2V3H - chains H and L of the 3 polymer chains in the assembly; structure by X-ray diffraction, 1.79 A resolution.

Chain H:
Protein: Thrombin heavy chain
Source organism: Homo sapiens
Notes: EC 3.4.21.5; fragment: catalytic, residues 364-620
UniProt: P00734 (THRB_HUMAN); the construct lacks a stretch of the UniProt sequence and is renumbered around it, so the offset changes along the chain: 16-36 = UniProt 364-384; 37-60 = UniProt 386-409; 61-77 = UniProt 419-435; 78-97 = UniProt 437-456; 7 more segments
Chain sequence (257 residues; each row starts with the number of its first residue; note: 3 numbers in that range are skipped by the numbering (no residue carries them; nothing is unmodelled there); a row labelled like 60A-60I holds insertion residues (60A, then the next letters in order)):
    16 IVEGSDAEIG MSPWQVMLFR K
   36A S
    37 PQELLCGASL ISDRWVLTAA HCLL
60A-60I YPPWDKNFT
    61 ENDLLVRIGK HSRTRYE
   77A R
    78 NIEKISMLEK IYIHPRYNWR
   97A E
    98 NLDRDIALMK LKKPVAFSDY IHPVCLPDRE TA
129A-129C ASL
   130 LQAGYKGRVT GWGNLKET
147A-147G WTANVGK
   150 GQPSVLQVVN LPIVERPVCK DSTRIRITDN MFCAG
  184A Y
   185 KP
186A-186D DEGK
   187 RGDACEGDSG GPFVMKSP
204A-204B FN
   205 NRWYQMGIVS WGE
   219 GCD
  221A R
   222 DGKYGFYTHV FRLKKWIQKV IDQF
Unresolved in the structure: 147A-147G
Disulfides: Cys42-Cys58, Cys168-Cys182, Cys191-Cys220
Bound ions: Ca2+: Lys169, Thr172, Phe204A; Na+: Arg221A, Lys224
Ligand contacts: I25 ((2R)-({4-[amino(imino)methyl]phenyl}amino){3-[3-(dimethylamino)-2,2-dimethylpropoxy]-5-ethylphenyl}acetic acid): His57, Tyr60A, Trp60D, Leu99, Asp189, Ala190, Cys191, Glu192, Ser195, Val213, Ser214, Trp215, Gly216, Gly219, Cys220, Gly226
Swiss-Prot annotation at these positions:
  - region: Ala183 to Val200 (High affinity receptor-binding region which is also known as the TP508 peptide)
  - active site (Charge relay system): His57, Asp102, Ser195
  - glycosylation: Asn60G (N-linked (GlcNAc...) (complex) asparagine)

Chain L:
Protein: Thrombin light chain
Source organism: Homo sapiens
Notes: EC 3.4.21.5; fragment: light chain, residues 334-361
UniProt: P00734 (THRB_HUMAN); residues 1-14 here correspond to UniProt positions 336-349 (UniProt number = residue number + 335)
Chain sequence (28 residues; each row starts with the number of its first residue; a row labelled like 14A-14L holds insertion residues (14A, then the next letters in order)):
    1B A
    1A D
     1 CGLRPLFEKK SLED
14A-14L KTERELLESYID

How chain H and chain L interact:
Residue-residue contacts (61):
  Glu23(H) with Phe7(L); Asp14(L); Lys14A(L), hydrogen bond (side chain-backbone)
  Ile24(H) with Leu6(L); Phe7(L)
  Gly25(H) with Arg4(L); Phe7(L)
  Met26(H) with Arg4(L), hydrogen bond (backbone-side chain); Phe7(L); Asp14(L)
  Pro28(H) with Arg4(L)
  Trp29(H) with Gly2(L); Arg4(L)
  Ser115(H) with Pro5(L)
  Asp116(H) with Pro5(L); Leu6(L)
  His119(H) with Asp1A(L), salt bridge; Leu3(L), hydrogen bond (side chain-backbone); Pro5(L)
  Pro120(H) with Cys1(L); Gly2(L), hydrogen bond (backbone-backbone)
  Val121(H) with Cys1(L)
  Cys122(H) with Cys1(L), disulfide; Gly2(L)
  Gln131(H) with Asp14L(L), hydrogen bond
  Gly133(H) with Ser14I(L)
  Tyr134(H) with Ser14I(L); Tyr14J(L), hydrophobic; Ile14K(L); Asp14L(L), hydrogen bond (side chain-backbone)
  Lys135(H) with Glu14E(L), salt bridge; Leu14F(L); Ser14I(L), hydrogen bond (backbone-side chain); Tyr14J(L), hydrogen bond (backbone-side chain)
  Gly136(H) with Leu14F(L)
  Arg137(H) with Arg4(L); Asp14(L), salt bridge; Thr14B(L), hydrogen bond; Glu14C(L)
  Asn159(H) with Thr14B(L), hydrogen bond; Glu14E(L), hydrogen bond; Leu14F(L)
  Tyr184A(H) with Glu14E(L), hydrogen bond
  Met201(H) with Tyr14J(L)
  Lys202(H) with Glu8(L), salt bridge; Glu14C(L), salt bridge; Tyr14J(L), hydrogen bond (backbone-side chain)
  Pro204(H) with Leu14G(L), hydrophobic; Tyr14J(L)
  Asn205(H) with Leu3(L); Glu8(L)
  Arg206(H) with Cys1(L), hydrogen bond (side chain-backbone); Asp1A(L); Ala1B(L), hydrogen bond (side chain-backbone); Gly2(L); Leu3(L)
  Trp207(H) with Gly2(L), hydrogen bond (backbone-backbone); Arg4(L); Glu8(L), hydrogen bond; Asp14(L); Leu14F(L), hydrophobic
Also at the interface, not in a pair above, chain H (27 interface residues in all): Tyr117
Cross-chain cystine bridges: Cys122(H)-Cys1(L)

In short:
27 residues of chain H face 21 of chain L across their interface; the contacts include 1 disulfide bond, 17
hydrogen bonds and 5 salt bridges. Polar contacts include His119(H)-Asp1A(L), Lys135(H)-Glu14E(L) and
Arg137(H)-Asp14(L). Ligands of chain H: compound I25.
Chain H is Thrombin heavy chain and chain L is Thrombin light chain, both from Homo sapiens; the structure,
Thrombin with 3-cycle no F, was determined by X-ray diffraction (same publication as 2V3O).
